Entry 7WG8 (electron microscopy, 3.90 A resolution); this record covers chains B and A of the 3 polymer chains in the assembly.

[Chain B (and A)]
Name: Spike glycoprotein
From: Severe acute respiratory syndrome coronavirus 2
Notes: chain A of this document is another copy of the same molecule, construct and numbering; everything in this record applies to it too
Reference sequence: P0DTC2 (SPIKE_SARS2); aligned to UniProt positions 14-1146 over residues 14-1146 (the alignment contains insertions or deletions, so no single offset holds)
Amino-acid sequence (1133 residues; numbered 14 to 1146; the number before each row is that of its first residue):
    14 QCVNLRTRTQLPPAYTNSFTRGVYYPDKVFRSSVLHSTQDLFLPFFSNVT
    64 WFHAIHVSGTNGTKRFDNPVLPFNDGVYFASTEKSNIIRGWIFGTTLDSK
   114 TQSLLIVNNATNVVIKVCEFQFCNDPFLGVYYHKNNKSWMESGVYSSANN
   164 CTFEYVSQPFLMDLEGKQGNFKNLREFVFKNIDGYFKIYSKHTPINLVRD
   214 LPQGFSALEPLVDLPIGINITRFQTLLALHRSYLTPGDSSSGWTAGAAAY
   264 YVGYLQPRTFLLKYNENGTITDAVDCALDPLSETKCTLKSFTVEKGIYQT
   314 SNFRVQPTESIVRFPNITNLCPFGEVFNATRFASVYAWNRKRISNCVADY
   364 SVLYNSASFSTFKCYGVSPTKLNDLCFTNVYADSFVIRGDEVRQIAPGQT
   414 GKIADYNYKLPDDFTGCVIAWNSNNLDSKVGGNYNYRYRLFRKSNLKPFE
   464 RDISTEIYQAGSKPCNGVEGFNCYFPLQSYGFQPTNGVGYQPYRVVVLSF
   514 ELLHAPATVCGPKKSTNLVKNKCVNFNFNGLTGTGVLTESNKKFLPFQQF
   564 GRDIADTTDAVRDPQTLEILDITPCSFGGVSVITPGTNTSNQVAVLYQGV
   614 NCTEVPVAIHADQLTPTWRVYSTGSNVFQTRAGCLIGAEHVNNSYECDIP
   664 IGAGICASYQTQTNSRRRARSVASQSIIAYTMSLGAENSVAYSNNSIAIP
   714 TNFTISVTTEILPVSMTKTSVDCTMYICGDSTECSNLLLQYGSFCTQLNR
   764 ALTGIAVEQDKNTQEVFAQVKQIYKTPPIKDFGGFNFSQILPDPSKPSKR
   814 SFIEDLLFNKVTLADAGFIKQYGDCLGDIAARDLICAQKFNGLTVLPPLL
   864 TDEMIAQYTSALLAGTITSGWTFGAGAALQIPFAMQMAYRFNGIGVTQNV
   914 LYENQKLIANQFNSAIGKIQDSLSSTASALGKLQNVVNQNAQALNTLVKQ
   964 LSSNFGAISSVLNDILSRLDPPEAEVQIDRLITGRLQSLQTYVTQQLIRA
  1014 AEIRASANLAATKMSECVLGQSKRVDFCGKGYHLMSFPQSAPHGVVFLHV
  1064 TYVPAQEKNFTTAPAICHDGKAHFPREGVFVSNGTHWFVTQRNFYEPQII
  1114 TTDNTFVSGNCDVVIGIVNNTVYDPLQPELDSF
Disordered / not traced: 69-76, 243-251, 620-638, 675-686, 825-846
Construct notes: variant Arg19 (Thr in P0DTC2), Gly156 (Glu in P0DTC2), Arg450 (Leu452 in P0DTC2), Lys476 (Thr478 in P0DTC2), Gly612 (Asp614 in P0DTC2), Arg679 (Pro681 in P0DTC2), Asn948 (Asp950 in P0DTC2), Pro984 (Lys986 in P0DTC2), Pro985 (Val987 in P0DTC2)
Disulfides: Cys15-Cys136, Cys131-Cys164, Cys289-Cys299, Cys334-Cys359, Cys377-Cys430, Cys389-Cys523, Cys478-Cys486, Cys536-Cys588, Cys615-Cys647, Cys660-Cys669, Cys736-Cys758, Cys741-Cys747, Cys1030-Cys1041, Cys1080-Cys1124
Covalent attachments: N-acetylglucosamine (NAG) linked to Asn61, Asn122, Asn232, Asn280, Asn329, Asn341, Asn601, Asn614, Asn655, Asn707, Asn715, Asn799, Asn1072, Asn1096, Asn1132
Curated features (UniProtKB/Swiss-Prot):
  - glycosylation: Asn17 (N-linked (GlcNAc...) (complex) asparagine), Asn61 (N-linked (GlcNAc...) (hybrid) asparagine), Asn74 (N-linked (GlcNAc...) (complex) asparagine), Asn122 (N-linked (GlcNAc...) (hybrid) asparagine), Asn149 (N-linked (GlcNAc...) (complex) asparagine), Thr676 (O-linked (GlcNAc...) threonine)

[Chain B / chain A interface]
Pairs across the interface (115; chain B residue first):
  Lys41(B) - His517(A)
  Lys41(B) - Phe560(A)
  Lys41(B) - Gln561(A)
  Lys41(B) - Gln562(A)
  Val42(B) - Gln561(A)
  Val42(B) - Gln562(A)
  Val42(B) - Phe563(A)
  Phe43(B) - Lys556(A)
  Phe43(B) - Phe557(A)  hydrophobic
  Phe43(B) - Gln561(A)  hydrogen bond (backbone-side chain)
  Phe43(B) - Gln562(A)
  Phe43(B) - Gly564(A)
  Phe43(B) - Arg565(A)  hydrogen bond (backbone-backbone)
  Arg44(B) - Asp566(A)
  Ser45(B) - Lys555(A)  hydrogen bond
  Ser45(B) - Asp566(A)  hydrogen bond (backbone-side chain)
  Val47(B) - Asp566(A)
  Tyr198(B) - Arg355(A)  hydrogen bond
  Tyr198(B) - Asn392(A)  hydrogen bond
  Tyr198(B) - Tyr394(A)  hydrogen bond
  Pro223(B) - Phe560(A)
  Pro228(B) - Arg355(A)
  Glu279(B) - Lys555(A)  hydrogen bond (backbone-side chain)
  Tyr367(B) - Thr413(A)
  Asn368(B) - Tyr419(A)
  Met738(B) - Asn315(A)
  Met738(B) - Phe590(A)  hydrophobic
  Gln753(B) - Ser966(A)
  Gln753(B) - Asn967(A)
  Gln753(B) - Phe968(A)
  Gln753(B) - Gly969(A)
  Ser756(B) - Gln963(A)
  Phe757(B) - Gln963(A)
  Gln782(B) - Asp1039(A)
  Gln785(B) - Asn701(A)  hydrogen bond
  Ile786(B) - Leu697(A)
  Ile786(B) - Ala699(A)
  Ile786(B) - Glu700(A)
  Ile786(B) - Asn701(A)  hydrogen bond (backbone-backbone)
  Tyr787(B) - Asn701(A)
  Tyr787(B) - Val703(A)  hydrophobic
  Lys788(B) - Glu700(A)
  Lys788(B) - Asn701(A)
  Lys788(B) - Ser702(A)
  Pro790(B) - Tyr705(A)  hydrophobic
  Asp794(B) - Tyr705(A)  hydrogen bond (backbone-side chain)
  Asp794(B) - Asn707(A)
  Phe795(B) - Tyr705(A)
  Leu847(B) - Ile567(A)
  Ala850(B) - Ile567(A)  hydrophobic
  Lys852(B) - Phe590(A)
  Phe853(B) - Pro587(A)  hydrophobic
  Phe853(B) - Phe590(A)
  Leu859(B) - Gln611(A)
  Pro860(B) - Ala645(A)  hydrophobic
  Pro861(B) - Ala666(A)  hydrogen bond (backbone-backbone)
  Leu862(B) - Pro663(A)  hydrophobic
  Leu862(B) - Gly665(A)
  Leu862(B) - Ala666(A)
  Leu862(B) - Gly667(A)  hydrogen bond (backbone-backbone)
  Thr864(B) - Ala666(A)
  Met867(B) - Met695(A)  hydrophobic
  Met867(B) - Leu697(A)  hydrophobic
  Gln870(B) - Leu697(A)
  Tyr871(B) - Leu697(A)
  Thr881(B) - Tyr705(A)
  Gly887(B) - Asp1039(A)
  Gly887(B) - Lys1043(A)  hydrogen bond (backbone-side chain)
  Ala888(B) - Tyr1045(A)  hydrophobic
  Leu892(B) - Ala711(A)
  Leu892(B) - Pro713(A)
  Gln893(B) - Ala704(A)  hydrogen bond (side chain-backbone)
  Gln893(B) - Ser709(A)
  Gln893(B) - Ile710(A)
  Gln893(B) - Ala711(A)
  Gln893(B) - Asn1072(A)
  Ile894(B) - Ser709(A)
  Ile894(B) - Ile710(A)  hydrophobic
  Pro895(B) - Tyr705(A)  hydrophobic
  Pro895(B) - Asn707(A)
  Met898(B) - Thr1075(A)
  Met898(B) - Val1092(A)  hydrophobic
  Tyr902(B) - Gly1091(A)  hydrogen bond (side chain-backbone)
  Tyr902(B) - Val1092(A)
  Tyr902(B) - Arg1105(A)  hydrogen bond
  Gln911(B) - Phe1087(A)
  Gln911(B) - Pro1088(A)
  Asn912(B) - Phe1087(A)
  Asn912(B) - Ser1121(A)
  Tyr915(B) - Pro1077(A)
  Tyr915(B) - Phe1087(A)  hydrophobic
  Tyr915(B) - Val1127(A)  hydrophobic
  Glu916(B) - Ser1121(A)  hydrogen bond
  Glu916(B) - Val1126(A)
  Gln918(B) - Ile1128(A)
  Leu964(B) - Asp569(A)
  Ser965(B) - Asp569(A)
  Asn976(B) - Thr545(A)
  Ser980(B) - Lys384(A)
  Arg981(B) - Gly379(A)
  Arg981(B) - Val380(A)
  Arg981(B) - Ser381(A)  hydrogen bond (backbone-backbone)
  Arg981(B) - Leu388(A)
  Arg981(B) - Leu515(A)
  Leu982(B) - Gly379(A)
  Leu982(B) - Ser381(A)
  Leu982(B) - Lys384(A)  hydrogen bond (backbone-side chain)
  Asp983(B) - Ser381(A)
  Asp983(B) - Lys384(A)
  Leu1010(B) - Gln1008(A)
  Thr1025(B) - Arg1037(A)
  Ser1028(B) - Val1038(A)
  Glu1029(B) - Arg1037(A)  salt bridge
  Leu1032(B) - Val1038(A)
  Glu1142(B) - Leu1139(A)
Other interface residues (no listed pair), chain B (81 interface residues in all): Gly281, Asp425, Ser733, Asp735, Thr737, Tyr754, Gly755, Gln760, Arg763, Thr766, Leu856, Trp884, Phe896, Thr910, Leu979, Gln1003, Arg1037, Phe1146
Other interface residues (no listed pair), chain A (87 interface residues in all): Gln312, Tyr378, Thr428, Leu558, Ser706, Asn708, Gln955, Thr959, Pro985, Thr1004, Ile1011, Gly1044, Phe1119, Gly1122, Phe1146

[Overview]
The interface between chain B and chain A involves 81 residues on one side and 87 on the other; the contacts
include 20 hydrogen bonds and 1 salt bridge. Among the polar pairs are Glu1029(B)-Arg1037(A),
Phe43(B)-Gln561(A) and Ser45(B)-Lys555(A).
Both chains are Spike glycoprotein (Severe acute respiratory syndrome coronavirus 2). Entry 7WG8 (Delta Spike
Trimer(3 RBD Down)) was determined by electron microscopy (same publication as 7WG7, 7WG9, 7WGB, 7WGC and
7WG6).
